4I8X - chains A and D of the 4 polymer chains in the assembly; structure by X-ray diffraction, 2.23 A resolution.

# Chain A (and D)
Molecule: L-lactate dehydrogenase A chain
From: Oryctolagus cuniculus
Notes: EC 1.1.1.27; chain D of this document is another copy of the same molecule, construct and numbering; everything in this record applies to it too
Reference sequence: P13491 (LDHA_RABIT); residues 1-331 here correspond to UniProt positions 2-332 (UniProt number = residue number + 1)
Sequence (331 residues; numbered 1 to 331; the number before each row is that of its first residue):
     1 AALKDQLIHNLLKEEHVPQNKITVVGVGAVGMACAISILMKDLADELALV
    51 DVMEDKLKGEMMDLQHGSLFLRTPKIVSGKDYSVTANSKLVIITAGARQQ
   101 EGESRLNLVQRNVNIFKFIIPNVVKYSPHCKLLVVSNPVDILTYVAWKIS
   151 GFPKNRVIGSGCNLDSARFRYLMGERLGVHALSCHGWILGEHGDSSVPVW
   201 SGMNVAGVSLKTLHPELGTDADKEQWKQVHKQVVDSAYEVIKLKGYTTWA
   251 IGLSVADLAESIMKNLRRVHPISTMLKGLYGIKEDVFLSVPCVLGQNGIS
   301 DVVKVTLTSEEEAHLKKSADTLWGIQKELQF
Unresolved in the structure: 98-107 (chain D: fully traced)
UniProt features mapped onto this chain:
  - active site: His-192 (Proton acceptor)
  - binding site (NAD(+)): Arg-98, Asn-137
  - binding site (substrate): Arg-105, Asn-137, Arg-168, Thr-247
  - modified residue: Ala-1 (N-acetylalanine), Lys-4 (N6-acetyllysine), Lys-13 (N6-acetyllysine), Lys-56 (N6-acetyllysine), Lys-80 (N6-acetyllysine), Lys-117 (N6-acetyllysine), Lys-125 (N6-acetyllysine), Lys-223 (N6-acetyllysine), Lys-231 (N6-acetyllysine), Tyr-238 (Phosphotyrosine), Lys-242 (N6-acetyllysine), Thr-308 (Phosphothreonine), Ser-309 (Phosphoserine), Lys-317 (N6-acetyllysine), Thr-321 (Phosphothreonine)
  - cross-link: Lys-56 (Glycyl lysine isopeptide (Lys-Gly) (interchain with G-Cter in SUMO2))
Residues lining bound ligands: 6-phenylpyridine-3-carboxylic acid (6P3): Val-30, Thr-94, Val-135, Ser-136, Asn-137, Leu-164, Asp-165, Arg-168, His-192, Ala-237, Thr-247, Ile-251

# Interface between chain A and chain D
Residue-residue contacts - 34 pairs, chain A then chain D:
  Gly-178(A) with Arg-267(D), hydrogen bond (backbone-side chain)
  Val-179(A) with Arg-267(D); Val-293(D), hydrophobic
  His-180(A) with Leu-266(D); Arg-267(D), hydrogen bond (backbone-backbone)
  Leu-182(A) with Arg-268(D)
  Ser-183(A) with Arg-268(D); Val-269(D), hydrogen bond (side chain-backbone)
  His-185(A) with His-185(D)
  Trp-187(A) with Ala-206(D), hydrogen bond (side chain-backbone); Gly-207(D)
  Gly-202(A) with Gly-207(D)
  Val-205(A) with Val-269(D), hydrophobic; Val-303(D), hydrophobic
  Ala-206(A) with Trp-187(D); Pro-291(D), hydrophobic
  Gly-207(A) with Trp-187(D); Gly-202(D)
  Val-208(A) with Val-305(D), hydrophobic
  Leu-213(A) with Thr-306(D)
  Leu-266(A) with His-180(D)
  Arg-267(A) with Gly-178(D), hydrogen bond (side chain-backbone); Val-179(D); His-180(D), hydrogen bond (backbone-backbone)
  Arg-268(A) with Leu-182(D); Ser-183(D)
  Val-269(A) with Val-179(D), hydrophobic; Ser-183(D), hydrogen bond (backbone-side chain)
  Pro-291(A) with Ala-206(D), hydrophobic
  Val-293(A) with Val-179(D), hydrophobic
  Val-303(A) with Val-205(D), hydrophobic; Val-208(D), hydrophobic
  Val-305(A) with Val-208(D), hydrophobic
  Thr-306(A) with Leu-213(D)
Also at the interface, not in a pair above, chain A (25 interface residues in all): Ser-201, Asn-204, Lys-304
Also at the interface, not in a pair above, chain D (25 interface residues in all): Ser-201, Asn-204, Lys-304

# In short
The chain A/chain D interface involves 25 residues from each chain; the contacts include 7 hydrogen bonds.
Polar contacts include Gly-178(A)/Arg-267(D), Ser-183(A)/Val-269(D) and Trp-187(A)/Ala-206(D). Bound to chain
A: 6-phenylpyridine-3-carboxylic acid.
Chain A and chain D are both L-lactate dehydrogenase A chain (Oryctolagus cuniculus); the structure, Crystal
structure of rabbit LDHA in complex with AP27460, was determined by X-ray diffraction (same publication as
4I9H, 4I9N and 4I9U).
